PDB entry 6T3Z | X-ray diffraction, 1.56 A resolution | chain A

Chain A:
Protein: Nuclear egress protein 2, Nuclear egress protein 1
Source organism: Epstein-Barr virus (strain GD1)
Reference sequence: chimeric construct of V5KTU9, A0A2S1N254: residues 1-192 from V5KTU9 (V5KTU9_EBVG) positions 1-192 (same numbers); residues 1078-1110 from A0A2S1N254 positions 78-110 (UniProt number = residue number - 1000)
Sequence (233 residues; row label = number of the first residue in the row; note: 880 numbers in that range are skipped by the numbering (no residue carries them; nothing is unmodelled there); numbers below 1 keep their minus sign (Gly-2 is residue -2)):
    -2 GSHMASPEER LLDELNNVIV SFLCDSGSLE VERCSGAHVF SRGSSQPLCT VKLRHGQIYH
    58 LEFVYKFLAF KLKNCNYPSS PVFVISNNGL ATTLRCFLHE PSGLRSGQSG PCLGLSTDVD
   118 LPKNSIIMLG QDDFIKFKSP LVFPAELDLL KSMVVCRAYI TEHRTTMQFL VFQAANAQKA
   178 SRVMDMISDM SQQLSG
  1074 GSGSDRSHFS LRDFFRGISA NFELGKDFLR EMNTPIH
Unresolved in the structure: -2 to 1, 32, 99-105, 1074-1077
Construct notes: expression tag (-2 to 0); linker (193, 1074-1077)
Ligand contacts: malonate ion (MLI): Asp10, Glu11, Asn14

In short:
Bound to chain A: malonate ion.
Chain A is Nuclear egress protein 2, Nuclear egress protein 1 (Epstein-Barr virus (strain GD1)); the
structure, Crystal structure of the truncated EBV BFRF1-BFLF2 nuclear egress complex, was determined by X-ray
diffraction together with 6T3X from the same study.
